8TZX - chains A and B of the 3 polymer chains in the assembly; structure by X-ray diffraction, 3.15 A resolution.

[Chain A]
Molecule: Protein cereblon
Source organism: Homo sapiens
UniProtKB: Q96SW2 (CRBN_HUMAN); residues 70-442 here = UniProt positions 70-442
Amino-acid sequence (373 residues; each row starts with the number of its first residue):
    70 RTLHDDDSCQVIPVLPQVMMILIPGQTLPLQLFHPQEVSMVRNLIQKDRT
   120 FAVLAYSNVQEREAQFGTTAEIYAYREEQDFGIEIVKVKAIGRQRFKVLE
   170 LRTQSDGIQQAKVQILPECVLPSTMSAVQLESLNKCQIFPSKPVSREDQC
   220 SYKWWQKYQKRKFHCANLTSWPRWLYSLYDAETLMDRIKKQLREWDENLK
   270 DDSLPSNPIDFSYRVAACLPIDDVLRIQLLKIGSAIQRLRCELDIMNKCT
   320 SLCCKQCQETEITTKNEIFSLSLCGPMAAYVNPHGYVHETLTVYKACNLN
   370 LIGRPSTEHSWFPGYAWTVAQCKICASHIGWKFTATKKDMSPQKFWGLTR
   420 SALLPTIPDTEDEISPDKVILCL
Disordered / not traced: 70-76, 103-117, 127-132, 173-177, 215-219, 429-442
Bound ions: Zn2+: C323, C326, C391, C394
Small-molecule neighbours: WIZ (U3I; (3S)-3-(5-{(1R)-1-[(2R)-1-ethylpiperidin-2-yl]ethoxy}-1-oxo-1,3-dihydro-2H-isoindol-2-yl)piperidine-2,6-dione): N351, P352, H353, E377, H378, S379, W380, W386, W400, F402
Curated features (UniProtKB/Swiss-Prot):
  - binding site (Zn(2+)): C323, C326, C391, C394
  - binding site ((S)-thalidomide): H378, W380, W386
  - natural variant: C391 (C391R: In MRT2)
  - mutagenesis: Y384 (Y384A: Abolishes thalidomide-binding without affecting DCX protein ligase complex activity; when associated with A-386), W386 (W386A: Abolishes thalidomide-binding without affecting DCX protein ligase complex activity; when associated with A-384 ...), R419 to L442 (Fails to rescue increased BK channel activity and decreased probability of neurotransmission in a mouse hippocampal neuron model)

[Chain B]
Molecule: DNA damage-binding protein 1
Source organism: Homo sapiens
UniProtKB: Q16531 (DDB1_HUMAN); the construct has insertions or renumbered stretches relative to UniProt, so the offset changes along the chain: 1-392 = UniProt 1-392; 697-699 = UniProt 393-395; 706-1140 = UniProt 706-1140
Amino-acid sequence (836 residues; row label = number of the first residue in the row; note: 304 numbers in that range are skipped by the numbering (no residue carries them; nothing is unmodelled there)):
     1 MSYNYVVTAQKPTAVNGCVTGHFTSAEDLNLLIAKNTRLEIYVVTAEGLR
    51 PVKEVGMYGKIAVMELFRPKGESKDLLFILTAKYNACILEYKQSGESIDI
   101 ITRAHGNVQDRIGRPSETGIIGIIDPECRMIGLRLYDGLFKVIPLDRDNK
   151 ELKAFNIRLEELHVIDVKFLYGCQAPTICFVYQDPQGRHVKTYEVSLREK
   201 EFNKGPWKQENVEAEASMVIAVPEPFGGAIIIGQESITYHNGDKYLAIAP
   251 PIIKQSTIVCHNRVDPNGSRYLLGDMEGRLFMLLLEKEEQMDGTVTLKDL
   301 RVELLGETSIAECLTYLDNGVVFVGSRLGDSQLVKLNVDSNEQGSYVVAM
   351 ETFTNLGPIVDMCVVDLERQGQGQLVTCSGAFKEGSLRIIRN
   697 GIGGNGNSGEIQKLHIRTVPLYESPRKICYQEVSQCFGVLSSRIEVQDTS
   747 GGTTALRPSASTQALSSSVSSSKLFSSSTAPHETSFGEEVEVHNLLIIDQ
   797 HTFEVLHAHQFLQNEYALSLVSCKLGKDPNTYFIVGTAMVYPEEAEPKQG
   847 RIVVFQYSDGKLQTVAEKEVKGAVYSMVEFNGKLLASINSTVRLYEWTTE
   897 KELRTECNHYNNIMALYLKTKGDFILVGDLMRSVLLLAYKPMEGNFEEIA
   947 RDFNPNWMSAVEILDDDNFLGAENAFNLFVCQKDSAATTDEERQHLQEVG
   997 LFHLGEFVNVFCHGSLVMQNLGETSTPTQGSVLFGTVNGMIGLVTSLSES
  1047 WYNLLLDMQNRLNKVIKSVGKIEHSFWRSFHTERKTEPATGFIDGDLIES
  1097 FLDISRPKMQEVVANLQYDDGSGMKREATADDLIKVVEELTRIH
Disordered / not traced: 1, 343-344, 697-707, 772-781, 1016-1022, 1115-1122
Cystine bridges: C18-C313
Differences from the reference sequence: linker (700-705)
Curated features (UniProtKB/Swiss-Prot):
  - modified residue: S2 (N-acetylserine), K1067 (N6-acetyllysine), T1125 (Phosphothreonine)
  - cross-link: K1121 (Glycyl lysine isopeptide (Lys-Gly) (interchain with G-Cter in SUMO2))

[Chain A / chain B interface]
Pairs across the interface - 69 pairs, chain A then chain B:
  L190(A) with M927(B), hydrophobic; P951(B); N952(B); W953(B)
  P191(A) with W953(B), hydrogen bond (backbone-side chain); E1079(B)
  S192(A) with W953(B)
  T193(A) with W953(B)
  A196(A) with N970(B); F972(B); F1003(B), hydrophobic
  V197(A) with F1003(B), hydrophobic
  E200(A) with E312(B)
  S201(A) with V259(B); E312(B), hydrogen bond
  N203(A) with T118(B)
  K204(A) with T118(B); I165(B); S217(B)
  I207(A) with I165(B), hydrophobic; R188(B), hydrogen bond (backbone-side chain)
  F208(A) with Q183(B)
  P209(A) with Q183(B); A214(B)
  Q225(A) with E784(B); P838(B)
  N236(A) with L328(B); V360(B); F382(B)
  L237(A) with L328(B), hydrophobic; P358(B), hydrophobic; V360(B); N1005(B); V1033(B), hydrophobic
  T238(A) with V360(B); R722(B), hydrogen bond (backbone-side chain); F1003(B); N1005(B)
  S239(A) with V360(B); N1005(B)
  W240(A) with R722(B); L912(B); Y913(B), hydrogen bond; L926(B)
  P241(A) with Y812(B)
  R242(A) with E787(B), salt bridge
  W243(A) with Y812(B); V836(B); P843(B), hydrophobic; Y871(B)
  L244(A) with Y871(B), hydrophobic; L912(B), hydrophobic; L926(B), hydrophobic
  Y245(A) with L926(B), hydrophobic
  L247(A) with A841(B); E842(B); M910(B), hydrophobic
  Y248(A) with M910(B); D925(B); L926(B), hydrophobic; M927(B), hydrophobic; W953(B)
  R256(A) with A841(B)
  S303(A) with P951(B)
  I305(A) with M927(B), hydrophobic
  Q306(A) with M927(B); P951(B)
  R309(A) with E842(B), salt bridge; M910(B)
Other interface residues (no listed pair), chain A (36 interface residues in all): L199, C205, Q206, H233, A235
Other interface residues (no listed pair), chain B (47 interface residues in all): E117, G119, E215, T257, M276, A381, A834, A869, S929, S955

[Summary]
The interface between chain A and chain B involves 36 residues on one side and 47 on the other, with 5
hydrogen bonds and 2 salt bridges. Among the polar pairs are R242(A)-E787(B), R309(A)-E842(B) and
P191(A)-W953(B). Bound to chain A: WIZ.
Chain A is Protein cereblon and chain B is DNA damage-binding protein 1, both from Homo sapiens; the
structure, Ternary complex structure of Cereblon-DDB1 bound to WIZ(ZF7) and the molecular glue dWIZ-1, was
determined by X-ray diffraction.
